1ZNW - chain A; structure by X-ray diffraction, 2.10 A resolution.

# Chain A
Molecule: Guanylate kinase
From: Mycobacterium tuberculosis
Notes: EC 2.7.4.8
Reference sequence: P0A5I4 (KGUA_MYCTU); residue numbers follow UniProt; this construct covers 2-208
Chain sequence (207 residues; numbered 2 to 208; the number before each row is that of its first residue):
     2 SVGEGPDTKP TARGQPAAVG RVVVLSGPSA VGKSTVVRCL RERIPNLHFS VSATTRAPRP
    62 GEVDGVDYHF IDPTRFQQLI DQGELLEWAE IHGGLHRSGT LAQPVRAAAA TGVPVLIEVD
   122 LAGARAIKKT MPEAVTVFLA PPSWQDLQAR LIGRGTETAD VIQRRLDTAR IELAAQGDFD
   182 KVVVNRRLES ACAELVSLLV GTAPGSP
Unresolved in the structure: 2-19, 202-208
Disulfide bonds: C40-C193

# In short
Chain A is Guanylate kinase (Mycobacterium tuberculosis); the structure, Crystal Structure Of Unliganded Form
Of Mycobacterium tuberculosis Guanylate Kinase, was determined by X-ray diffraction (same publication as 1ZNX,
1ZNY and 1ZNZ).
